6WGE - chains B and C of the 6 polymer chains in the assembly; structure by electron microscopy, 3.90 A resolution.

# Chain B
Protein: Structural maintenance of chromosomes protein 3
Source organism: Homo sapiens
UniProt: Q9UQE7 (SMC3_HUMAN); residues 1-1217 here = UniProt positions 1-1217
Amino-acid sequence (1217 residues; each row starts with the number of its first residue):
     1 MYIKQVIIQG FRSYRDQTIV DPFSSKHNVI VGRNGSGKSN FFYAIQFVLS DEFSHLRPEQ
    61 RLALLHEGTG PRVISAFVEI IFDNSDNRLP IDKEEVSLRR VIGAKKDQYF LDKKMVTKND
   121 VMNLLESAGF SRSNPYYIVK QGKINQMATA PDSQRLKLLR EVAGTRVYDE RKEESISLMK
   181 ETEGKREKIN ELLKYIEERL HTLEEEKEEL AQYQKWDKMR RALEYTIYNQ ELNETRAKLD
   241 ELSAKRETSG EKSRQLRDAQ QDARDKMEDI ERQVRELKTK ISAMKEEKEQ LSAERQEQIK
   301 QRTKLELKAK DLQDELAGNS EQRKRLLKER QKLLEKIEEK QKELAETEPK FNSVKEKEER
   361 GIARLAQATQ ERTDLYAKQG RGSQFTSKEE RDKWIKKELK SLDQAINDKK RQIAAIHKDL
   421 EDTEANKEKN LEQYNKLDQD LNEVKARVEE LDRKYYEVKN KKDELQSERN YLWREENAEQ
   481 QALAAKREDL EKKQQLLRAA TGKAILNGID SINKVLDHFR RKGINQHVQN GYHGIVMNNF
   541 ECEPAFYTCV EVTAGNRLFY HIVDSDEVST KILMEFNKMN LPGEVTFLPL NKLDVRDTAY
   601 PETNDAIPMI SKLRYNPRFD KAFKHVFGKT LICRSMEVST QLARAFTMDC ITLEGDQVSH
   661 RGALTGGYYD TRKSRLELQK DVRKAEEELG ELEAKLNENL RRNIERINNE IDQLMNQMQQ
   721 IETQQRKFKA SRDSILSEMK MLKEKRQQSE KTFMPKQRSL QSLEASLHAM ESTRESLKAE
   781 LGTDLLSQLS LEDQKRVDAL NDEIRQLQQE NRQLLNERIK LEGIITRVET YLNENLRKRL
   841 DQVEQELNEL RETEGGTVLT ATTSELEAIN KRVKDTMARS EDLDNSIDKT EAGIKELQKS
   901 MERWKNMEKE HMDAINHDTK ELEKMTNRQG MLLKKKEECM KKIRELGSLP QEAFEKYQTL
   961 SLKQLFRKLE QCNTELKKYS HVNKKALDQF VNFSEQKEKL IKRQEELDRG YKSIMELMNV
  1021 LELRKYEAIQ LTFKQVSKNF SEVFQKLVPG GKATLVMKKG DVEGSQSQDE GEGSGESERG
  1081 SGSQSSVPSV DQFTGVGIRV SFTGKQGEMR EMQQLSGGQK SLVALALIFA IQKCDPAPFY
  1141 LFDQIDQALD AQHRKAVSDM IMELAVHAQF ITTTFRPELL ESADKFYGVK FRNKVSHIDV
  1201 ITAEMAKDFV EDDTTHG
Unresolved in the structure: 238-933, 1061-1091
Construct notes: engineered mutation Gln1144 (Glu in Q9UQE7)
Ion coordination: Mg2+: Gln141 (together with AMP-PNP)
Residues lining bound ligands:
  - AMP-PNP (ANP; phosphoaminophosphonic acid-adenylate ester), molecule 1: Arg12, Ser13, Asn34, Gly35, Ser36, Gly37, Lys38, Ser39, Asn40, Ala63, Leu64, Leu65, His66, Glu67, Gln141, Phe1175
  - AMP-PNP (ANP), molecule 2: Phe1102, Arg1110, Gln1114, Leu1115, Ser1116, Gly1118, Gln1119

# Chain C
Protein: Double-strand-break repair protein rad21 homolog
Source organism: Homo sapiens
UniProt: O60216 (RAD21_HUMAN); residues 1-631 here = UniProt positions 1-631
Amino-acid sequence (631 residues; row label = number of the first residue in the row):
     1 MFYAHFVLSK RGPLAKIWLA AHWDKKLTKA HVFECNLESS VESIISPKVK MALRTSGHLL
    61 LGVVRIYHRK AKYLLADCNE AFIKIKMAFR PGVVDLPEEN REAAYNAITL PEEFHDFDQP
   121 LPDLDDIDVA QQFSLNQSRV EEITMREEVG NISILQENDF GDFGMDDREI MAEGSAFEDD
   181 DMLVSTTTSN LLLESEQSTS NLNEKINHLE YEDQYKDDNF GEGNDGGILD DKLISNNDGG
   241 IFDDPPALSE AGVMLPEQPA HDDMDEDDNV SMGGPDSPAS VDPVEPMPTM TDQTTLVPNE
   301 EEAFALEPID ITVKETKAKR KRKLIVDSVK ELDSKTIRAQ LSDYSDIVTT LDLAPPTKKL
   361 MMWKETGGVE KLFSLPAQPL WNNRLLKLFT RCLTPLVPED LRKRRKGGEA DNLDEFLKEF
   421 ENPEVPREDQ QQQHQQRDVI DEPIIEEPSA LQESVMEASR TNIDESAMPP PPPQGVKRKA
   481 GQIDPEPVMP PQQVEQMEIP PVELPPEEPP NICQLIPELE LLPEKEKEKE KEKEDDEEEE
   541 DEDASGGDQD QEERRWNKRT QQMLHGLQRA LAKTGAESIS LLELCRNTNR KQAAAKFYSF
   601 LVLKKQQAIE LTQEEPYSDI IATPGPRFHI I
Unresolved in the structure: 1-9, 93-153, 172-557, 631
Construct notes: engineered mutation Ala172 (Arg in O60216), Ala279 (Asp in O60216), Ala450 (Arg in O60216)

# How chain B and chain C interact
Contacting residue pairs (57):
  Asn123(B) - Arg54(C)  hydrogen bond (backbone-side chain)
  Glu126(B) - Arg54(C)
  Ser127(B) - Arg54(C)
  Thr165(B) - Leu53(C)
  Val167(B) - His58(C)
  Tyr168(B) - Gly57(C)
  Arg171(B) - Gly57(C)
  Arg171(B) - His58(C)
  Arg171(B) - Leu61(C)
  Ser175(B) - Leu61(C)
  Met179(B) - Val64(C)  hydrophobic
  Thr182(B) - Tyr67(C)  hydrogen bond
  Thr182(B) - His68(C)
  Lys185(B) - Leu75(C)
  Arg186(B) - Tyr67(C)
  Lys188(B) - Leu75(C)
  Ile189(B) - Leu74(C)  hydrophobic
  Ile189(B) - Leu75(C)
  Leu192(B) - Cys78(C)  hydrophobic
  Leu192(B) - Asn79(C)
  Leu192(B) - Phe82(C)  hydrophobic
  Leu193(B) - Cys78(C)  hydrophobic
  Tyr195(B) - Phe82(C)  hydrophobic
  Arg199(B) - Ile85(C)
  Arg199(B) - Lys86(C)
  Arg199(B) - Arg90(C)
  Glu206(B) - Arg90(C)  salt bridge
  His981(B) - Arg90(C)
  Val982(B) - Arg90(C)
  Val982(B) - Pro91(C)
  Asn983(B) - Ala88(C)
  Asn983(B) - Phe89(C)
  Asn983(B) - Arg90(C)
  Lys984(B) - Phe89(C)  hydrogen bond (backbone-backbone)
  Lys984(B) - Pro91(C)
  Gln989(B) - Met87(C)
  Phe993(B) - Lys84(C)
  Phe993(B) - Ile85(C)  hydrophobic
  Leu1000(B) - Cys78(C)  hydrophobic
  Arg1003(B) - Phe33(C)
  Arg1003(B) - Leu74(C)
  Arg1003(B) - Asp77(C)  salt bridge
  Glu1006(B) - Glu38(C)
  Leu1007(B) - Tyr67(C)
  Leu1007(B) - Ala71(C)  hydrophobic
  Arg1009(B) - Ser39(C)
  Tyr1011(B) - Tyr67(C)
  Ser1013(B) - Glu42(C)
  Ile1014(B) - Tyr67(C)  hydrophobic
  Glu1016(B) - Glu42(C)
  Leu1017(B) - Glu42(C)
  Leu1017(B) - Leu60(C)  hydrophobic
  Leu1021(B) - Ser56(C)
  Arg1024(B) - Met51(C)  hydrogen bond (side chain-backbone)
  Asp1150(B) - Tyr598(C)  hydrogen bond
  Gln1152(B) - Lys558(C)
  Lys1155(B) - Lys558(C)
Also at the interface, not in a pair above, chain B (53 interface residues in all): Gly164, Lys172, Glu174, Leu178, Ile196, Leu200, Leu203, Ser980, Gln996, Gln1004, Gly1010, Lys1025, Ala1151
Also at the interface, not in a pair above, chain C (41 interface residues in all): His22, Ile45, Val63, Arg65, Lys70, Lys72, Ala81, Gly92, Gln606

# Summary
53 residues of chain B and 41 residues of chain C are in contact; the contacts include 5 hydrogen bonds and 2
salt bridges. Polar pairs include Glu206(B)-Arg90(C), Arg1003(B)-Asp77(C) and Asn123(B)-Arg54(C). Bound to
chain B: AMP-PNP.
Chain B is Structural maintenance of chromosomes protein 3 and chain C is Double-strand-break repair protein
rad21 homolog, both from Homo sapiens; the structure, Cryo-EM structure of human Cohesin-NIPBL-DNA complex
without STAG1, was determined by electron microscopy (same publication as 6WG3 and 6WG6).
